PDB entry 7WRL | electron microscopy, 3.51 A resolution | chains A and R of the 3 polymer chains in the assembly

Chain A:
Name: BD55-1239H
Organism: SARS coronavirus B012
Amino-acid sequence (127 residues; each row starts with the number of its first residue):
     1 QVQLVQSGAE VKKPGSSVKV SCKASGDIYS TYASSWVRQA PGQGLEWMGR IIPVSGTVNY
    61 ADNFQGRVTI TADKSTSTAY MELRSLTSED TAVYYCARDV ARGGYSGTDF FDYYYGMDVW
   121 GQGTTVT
Disulfides: Cys22-Cys96

Chain R:
Name: Spike protein S1
Organism: SARS coronavirus B012
UniProtKB: P0DTC2 (SPIKE_SARS2); numbering as in UniProt (aligned over 334-526)
Amino-acid sequence (193 residues; each row starts with the number of its first residue):
   334 NLCPFDEVFN ATRFASVYAW NRKRISNCVA DYSVLYNLAP FFTFKCYGVS PTKLNDLCFT
   394 NVYADSFVIR GDEVRQIAPG QTGNIADYNY KLPDDFTGCV IAWNSNKLDS KVSGNYNYLY
   454 RLFRKSNLKP FERDISTEIY QAGNKPCNGV AGFNCYFPLR SYSFRPTYGV GHQPYRVVVL
   514 SFELLHAPAT VCG
Not modelled in the structure: 516-521
Differences from the reference sequence: variant Asp339 (Gly in P0DTC2), Leu371 (Ser in P0DTC2), Pro373 (Ser in P0DTC2), Phe375 (Ser in P0DTC2), Asn417 (Lys in P0DTC2), Lys440 (Asn in P0DTC2), Ser446 (Gly in P0DTC2), Asn477 (Ser in P0DTC2), Lys478 (Thr in P0DTC2), Ala484 (Glu in P0DTC2), Arg493 (Gln in P0DTC2), Ser496 (Gly in P0DTC2), Arg498 (Gln in P0DTC2), Tyr501 (Asn in P0DTC2), His505 (Tyr in P0DTC2)
Disulfides: Cys379-Cys432, Cys391-Cys525
Swiss-Prot annotation at these positions:
  - region: Arg403 to Asp405 (Integrin-binding motif), Asn448 to Phe456 (Immunodominant HLA epitope recognized by the CD8+)
  - glycosylation: Asn343 (N-linked (GlcNAc...) (complex) asparagine)
  - natural variant: Asp339 (G339D: In strain: Omicron/BA.1, Omicron/BA.2 and 4 more; this construct carries the variant), Arg346 (R346K: In strain: Mu/B.1.621; R346T: In strain: Omicron/BQ.1.1, Omicron/XBB.1.5 and 1 more), Leu368 (L368I: In strain: Omicron/XBB.1.5, Omicron/EG.5.1), Leu371 (S371L: In strain: Omicron/BA.1; this construct carries the variant), Pro373 (S373P: In strain: Omicron/BA.1, Omicron/BA.2 and 7 more; this construct carries the variant), Phe375 (S375F: In strain: Omicron/BA.1, Omicron/BA.2 and 7 more; this construct carries the variant), Thr376 (T376A: In strain: Omicron/BA.2, Omicron/BA.2.12.1 and 5 more), Asp405 (D405N: In strain: Omicron/BA.2, Omicron/BA.2.12.1 and 6 more), Arg408 (R408S: In strain: Omicron/BA.2, Omicron/BA.2.12.1 and 6 more), Asn417 (K417N: In strain: Beta/B.1.351, Omicron/BA.1 and 8 more; this construct carries the variant), Lys440 (N440K: In strain: Omicron/BA.1, Omicron/BA.2 and 7 more; this construct carries the variant), Lys444 (K444T: In strain: Omicron/BQ.1.1), 16 further natural variant entries in UniProt
  - mutagenesis: Asn343 (N343Q: Reduced viral infectivity), Leu452 (L452R: Increased resistance to neutralizing antibodies. Decreases HLA binding to NF9 epitope. Increased binding affinity to human ACE2), Tyr453 (Y453F: Decreased HLA binding to NF9 epitope. Increased binding affinity to human ACE2), Ala475 (A475V: Increased resistance to neutralizing antibodies), Val483 (V483A: Increased resistance to neutralizing antibodies), Phe490 (F490L: Increased resistance to neutralizing antibodies and human covalescent sera neutralization), His519 (H519P: Increased resistance to human covalescent sera neutralization)

Interface between chain A and chain R:
Residue-residue contacts - 27 pairs, chain A then chain R:
  Thr57(A) with Phe375(R)
  Lys74(A) with Asn370(R)
  Gly104(A) with Tyr380(R)
  Tyr105(A) with Lys378(R); Cys379(R); Tyr380(R), hydrophobic
  Ser106(A) with Cys379(R), hydrogen bond (backbone-backbone); Val382(R), hydrogen bond (side chain-backbone); Ser383(R); Pro384(R)
  Gly107(A) with Tyr369(R); Phe377(R)
  Thr108(A) with Tyr369(R), hydrogen bond; Phe374(R); Phe375(R); Thr376(R); Phe377(R), hydrogen bond (backbone-backbone); Lys378(R)
  Asp109(A) with Phe375(R); Thr376(R); Lys378(R), salt bridge
  Phe110(A) with Phe375(R), hydrogen bond (backbone-backbone)
  Phe111(A) with Thr376(R); Gly404(R); Tyr508(R)
  Asp112(A) with Lys378(R), salt bridge
  Tyr114(A) with Arg408(R)
Other interface residues (no listed pair), chain A (13 interface residues in all): Val54
Other interface residues (no listed pair), chain R (17 interface residues in all): Asp405, Gln414

In short:
13 residues of chain A face 17 of chain R across their interface, with 5 hydrogen bonds and 2 salt bridges.
Polar pairs include Asp109(A)-Lys378(R), Asp112(A)-Lys378(R) and Ser106(A)-Val382(R). UniProt lists 7
mutagenesis sites on chain R.
Here chain A is BD55-1239H and chain R is Spike protein S1, both from SARS coronavirus B012. Entry 7WRL (Local
structure of BD55-1239 Fab and SARS-COV2 Omicron RBD complex) was determined by electron microscopy, deposited
together with 7WR8 and 7WRO.
